PDB entry 5M26 | X-ray diffraction, 1.90 A resolution | chains B and D of the 4 polymer chains in the assembly

== Chain B (and D) ==
Protein: Hydroquinone dioxygenase large subunit
From: Sphingomonas sp. TTNP3
Notes: EC 1.13.11.-; chain D of this document is another copy of the same molecule, construct and numbering; everything in this record applies to it too
UniProt: F8TW83 (F8TW83_9SPHN); residue numbers follow UniProt; this construct covers 1-341
Amino-acid sequence (341 residues; numbered 1 to 341; the number before each row is that of its first residue):
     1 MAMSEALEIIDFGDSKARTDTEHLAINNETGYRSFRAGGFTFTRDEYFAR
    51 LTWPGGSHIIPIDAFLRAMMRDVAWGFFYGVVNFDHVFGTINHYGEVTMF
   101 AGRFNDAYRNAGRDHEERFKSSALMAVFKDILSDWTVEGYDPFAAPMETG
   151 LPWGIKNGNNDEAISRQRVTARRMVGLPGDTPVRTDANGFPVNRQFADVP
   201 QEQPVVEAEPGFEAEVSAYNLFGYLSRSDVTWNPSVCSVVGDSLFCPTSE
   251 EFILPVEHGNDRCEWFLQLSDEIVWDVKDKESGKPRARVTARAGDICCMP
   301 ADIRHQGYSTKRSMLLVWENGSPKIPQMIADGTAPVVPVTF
Unresolved in the structure: 1-9 (chain D: 1-14, 332-334, 339-341)
Metal / ion sites: Fe ion: H258, E264, H305 (together with 2-methylbenzene-1,4-diol)
Residues lining bound ligands: 2-methylbenzene-1,4-diol (7DV): W75, F78, W232, N233, P234, T248, E250, L254, H258, E264, F266, W275, H305, L315, V317

== Interface between chain B and chain D ==
Contacting residue pairs (10; chain B residue first):
  R172(B) with R172(D); R173(D); E215(D), salt bridge
  R173(B) with R172(D)
  P178(B) with P178(D); G179(D)
  G179(B) with P178(D); A214(D)
  A214(B) with G179(D)
  E215(B) with R172(D), salt bridge

== Summary ==
The chain B/chain D interface involves 6 residues from each chain; the contacts include 2 salt bridges. The
salt-bridged pair is R172(B)-E215(D). Bound to chain B: 2-methylbenzene-1,4-diol. The Fe ion site is built by
H258(B), E264(B) and H305(B).
Chain B and chain D are both Hydroquinone dioxygenase large subunit (Sphingomonas sp. TTNP3); the structure,
Crystal structure of hydroquinone 1,2-dioxygenase from Sphingomonas sp. TTNP3 in complex with
methylhydroquinone, was determined by X-ray diffraction, deposited together with 5M21, 5M22 and 5M4O.
